2WEU - chains C and D; structure by X-ray diffraction, 1.70 A resolution.

[Chain C (and D)]
Name: Tryptophan 5-halogenase
Organism: Streptomyces rugosporus
Notes: chain D of this document is another copy of the same molecule, construct and numbering; everything in this record applies to it too
UniProt: A4D0H5 (A4D0H5_9ACTO); residues 1-511 here = UniProt positions 1-511
Amino-acid sequence (511 residues; each row starts with the number of its first residue):
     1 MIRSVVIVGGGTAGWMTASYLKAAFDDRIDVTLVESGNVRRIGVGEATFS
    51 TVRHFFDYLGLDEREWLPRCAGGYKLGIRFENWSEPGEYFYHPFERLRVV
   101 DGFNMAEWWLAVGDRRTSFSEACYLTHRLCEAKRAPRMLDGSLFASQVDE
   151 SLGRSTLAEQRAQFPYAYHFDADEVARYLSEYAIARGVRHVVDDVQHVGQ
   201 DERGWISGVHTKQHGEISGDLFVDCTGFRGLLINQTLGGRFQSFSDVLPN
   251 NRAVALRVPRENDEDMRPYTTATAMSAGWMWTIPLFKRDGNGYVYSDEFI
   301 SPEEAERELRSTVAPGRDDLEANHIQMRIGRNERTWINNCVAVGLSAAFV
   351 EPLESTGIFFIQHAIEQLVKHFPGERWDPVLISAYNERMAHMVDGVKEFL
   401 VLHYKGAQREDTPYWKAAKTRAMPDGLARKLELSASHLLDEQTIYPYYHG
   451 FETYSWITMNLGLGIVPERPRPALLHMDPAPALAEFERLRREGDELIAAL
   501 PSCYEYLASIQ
Not modelled in the structure: 40-43, 116, 146-152 (chain D: 38-43, 115-116, 146-150)
Residues lining bound ligands: tryptophan (TRP): Phe49, Ser50, Thr51, Lys75, Gly77, Ile78, His92, Pro93, Phe94, Gln160, Gln163, Glu354, Gly450, Phe451, Tyr454, Ser455
UniProt features mapped onto this chain:
  - active site: Lys75
  - binding site (FAD): Gly10, Ala13, Ser36, Val39, Ile42, Val44, Ala47, Val195, Leu345, Ile358
  - binding site (L-tryptophan): Ser50, Pro93, Gln160, Gln163, Gly450, Tyr454
  - binding site (chloride): Thr356, Gly357
  - site: Glu354 (Important for activity)
  - mutagenesis: Glu46 (E46D: 56-fold decrease in catalytic efficiency; E46Q: 14-fold decrease in catalytic efficiency), Phe49 (F49A: 20-fold decrease in catalytic efficiency), Tyr454 (Y454F: 11-fold decrease in catalytic efficiency)

[Chain C / chain D interface]
Pairs across the interface - 79 pairs, chain C then chain D:
  Met1(C) - Leu475(D)
  Met1(C) - His476(D)
  Ile2(C) - His476(D)
  Ala24(C) - Met477(D)
  Phe25(C) - Ala473(D)
  Phe25(C) - His476(D)
  Phe25(C) - Met477(D)  hydrophobic
  Arg28(C) - His476(D)  hydrogen bond (side chain-backbone)
  Arg28(C) - Met477(D)
  Arg28(C) - Asp478(D)
  Ile29(C) - His476(D)
  Val99(C) - Glu159(D)
  Asp101(C) - Arg154(D)  salt bridge
  Gly102(C) - Arg154(D)
  Gly102(C) - Thr156(D)
  Gly102(C) - Glu159(D)
  Gly102(C) - Lys370(D)
  Phe103(C) - Lys370(D)
  Arg154(C) - Asp101(D)  salt bridge
  Arg154(C) - Gly102(D)
  Thr156(C) - Gly102(D)
  Glu159(C) - Val99(D)
  Glu159(C) - Gly102(D)
  Val369(C) - Ala473(D)
  Lys370(C) - Gly102(D)  hydrogen bond (side chain-backbone)
  Lys370(C) - Phe103(D)
  Lys370(C) - Arg471(D)  hydrogen bond (backbone-side chain)
  Phe372(C) - Pro472(D)
  Phe372(C) - Ala473(D)  hydrophobic
  Phe372(C) - His476(D)
  Pro373(C) - Pro472(D)
  Gly374(C) - Pro472(D)
  Arg376(C) - Arg469(D)
  Asp378(C) - Ser436(D)  hydrogen bond
  Val380(C) - Glu432(D)
  Val380(C) - Leu433(D)  hydrophobic
  Val380(C) - Ser436(D)
  Leu381(C) - Ser436(D)
  Leu381(C) - His437(D)
  Leu381(C) - Arg471(D)
  Ser383(C) - Arg429(D)  hydrogen bond
  Ala384(C) - Arg429(D)
  Ala384(C) - His437(D)
  Glu387(C) - Arg429(D)  salt bridge
  Arg388(C) - Asp440(D)  salt bridge
  Arg388(C) - Gln442(D)
  Arg429(C) - Ser383(D)  hydrogen bond
  Arg429(C) - Glu387(D)  salt bridge
  Leu433(C) - Val380(D)  hydrophobic
  Ser436(C) - Asp378(D)  hydrogen bond
  Ser436(C) - Val380(D)
  Ser436(C) - Leu381(D)
  His437(C) - Val380(D)
  His437(C) - Leu381(D)
  His437(C) - Ala384(D)
  Asp440(C) - Arg388(D)  salt bridge
  Gln442(C) - Arg388(D)
  Gln442(C) - Tyr447(D)
  Gln442(C) - Tyr448(D)  hydrogen bond (side chain-backbone)
  Pro446(C) - Tyr447(D)
  Tyr447(C) - Gln442(D)
  Tyr447(C) - Pro446(D)
  Tyr448(C) - Gln442(D)  hydrogen bond (backbone-side chain)
  Arg471(C) - Lys370(D)  hydrogen bond (side chain-backbone)
  Pro472(C) - Phe372(D)
  Pro472(C) - Pro373(D)
  Pro472(C) - Gly374(D)
  Ala473(C) - Phe25(D)
  Ala473(C) - Val369(D)
  Ala473(C) - Phe372(D)  hydrophobic
  Leu475(C) - Met1(D)
  His476(C) - Met1(D)
  His476(C) - Ile2(D)
  His476(C) - Phe25(D)
  His476(C) - Arg28(D)  hydrogen bond (side chain-backbone)
  His476(C) - Phe372(D)
  Met477(C) - Ala24(D)
  Met477(C) - Phe25(D)  hydrophobic
  Asp478(C) - Arg28(D)
Other interface residues (no listed pair), chain C (46 interface residues in all): Tyr58, His371, Glu432, Arg469
Other interface residues (no listed pair), chain D (46 interface residues in all): Ile29, Tyr58, His371, Arg376

[Overview]
Chain C and chain D each contribute 46 residues to their interface; the contacts include 11 hydrogen bonds and
6 salt bridges. Polar contacts include Asp101(C)-Arg154(D), Glu387(C)-Arg429(D) and Arg388(C)-Asp440(D).
Ligands of chain C: tryptophan.
Both chains are Tryptophan 5-halogenase (Streptomyces rugosporus). Entry 2WEU (Crystal structure of tryptophan
5-halogenase (PyrH) complex with substrate tryptophan) was determined by X-ray diffraction (same publication
as 2WES and 2WET).
